Entry 7LST (X-ray diffraction, 2.05 A resolution); this record covers chain A.

[Chain A]
Name: Pullulanase
From: Ruminococcus bromii
Notes: EC 3.2.1.41
Reference sequence: A0A2N0UU23 (A0A2N0UU23_9FIRM); residue numbers follow UniProt; this construct covers 1-800
Amino-acid sequence (800 residues; numbered 1 to 800; the number before each row is that of its first residue):
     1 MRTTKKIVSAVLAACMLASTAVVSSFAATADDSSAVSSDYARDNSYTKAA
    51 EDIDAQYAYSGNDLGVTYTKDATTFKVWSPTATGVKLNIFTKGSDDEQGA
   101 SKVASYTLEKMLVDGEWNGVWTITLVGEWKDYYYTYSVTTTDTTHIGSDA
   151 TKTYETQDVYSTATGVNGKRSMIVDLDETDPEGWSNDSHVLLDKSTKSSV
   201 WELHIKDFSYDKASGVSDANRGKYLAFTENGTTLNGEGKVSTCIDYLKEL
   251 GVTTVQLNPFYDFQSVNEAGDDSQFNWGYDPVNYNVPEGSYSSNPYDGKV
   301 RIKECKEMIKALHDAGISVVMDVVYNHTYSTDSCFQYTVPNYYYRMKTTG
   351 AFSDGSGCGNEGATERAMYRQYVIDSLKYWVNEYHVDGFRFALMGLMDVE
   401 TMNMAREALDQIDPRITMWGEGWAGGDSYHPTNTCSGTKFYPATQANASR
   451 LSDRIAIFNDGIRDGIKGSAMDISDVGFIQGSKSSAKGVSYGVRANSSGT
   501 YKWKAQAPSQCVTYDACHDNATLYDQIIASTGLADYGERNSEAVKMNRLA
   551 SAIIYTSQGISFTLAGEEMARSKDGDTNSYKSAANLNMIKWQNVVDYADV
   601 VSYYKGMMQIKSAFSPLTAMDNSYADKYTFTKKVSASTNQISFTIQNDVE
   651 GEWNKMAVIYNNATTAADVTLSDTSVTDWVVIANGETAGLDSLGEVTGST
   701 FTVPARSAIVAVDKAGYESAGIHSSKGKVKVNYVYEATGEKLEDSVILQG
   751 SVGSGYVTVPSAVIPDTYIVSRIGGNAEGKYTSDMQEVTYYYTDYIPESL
Not modelled in the structure: 1-36, 800
Construct notes: engineered mutation Ala392 (Asp in A0A2N0UU23)
Bound ions: Na+: Asp218, Arg221; Ca2+: Asp262, Phe263, Glu268, Glu288

[Summary]
Asp218 and Arg221 coordinate Na+. Asp262, Phe263, Glu268 and Glu288 coordinate Ca2+.
Chain A is Pullulanase (Ruminococcus bromii); the structure, Ruminococcus bromii Amy12-D392A with
63-a-D-glucosyl-maltotriosyl-maltotriose, was determined by X-ray diffraction, deposited together with 7LSA,
7LSR and 7LSU.
